Entry 8G4W (electron microscopy, 3.80 A resolution); this record covers chains I and J of the 8 polymer chains in the assembly.

Chain I:
Protein: DNA-directed RNA polymerase subunit beta
Organism: Escherichia coli
UniProt: C3SIA7 (C3SIA7_ECOLX); residues 2-1341 here = UniProt positions 2-1341
Chain sequence (1340 residues; numbered 2 to 1341; the number before each row is that of its first residue):
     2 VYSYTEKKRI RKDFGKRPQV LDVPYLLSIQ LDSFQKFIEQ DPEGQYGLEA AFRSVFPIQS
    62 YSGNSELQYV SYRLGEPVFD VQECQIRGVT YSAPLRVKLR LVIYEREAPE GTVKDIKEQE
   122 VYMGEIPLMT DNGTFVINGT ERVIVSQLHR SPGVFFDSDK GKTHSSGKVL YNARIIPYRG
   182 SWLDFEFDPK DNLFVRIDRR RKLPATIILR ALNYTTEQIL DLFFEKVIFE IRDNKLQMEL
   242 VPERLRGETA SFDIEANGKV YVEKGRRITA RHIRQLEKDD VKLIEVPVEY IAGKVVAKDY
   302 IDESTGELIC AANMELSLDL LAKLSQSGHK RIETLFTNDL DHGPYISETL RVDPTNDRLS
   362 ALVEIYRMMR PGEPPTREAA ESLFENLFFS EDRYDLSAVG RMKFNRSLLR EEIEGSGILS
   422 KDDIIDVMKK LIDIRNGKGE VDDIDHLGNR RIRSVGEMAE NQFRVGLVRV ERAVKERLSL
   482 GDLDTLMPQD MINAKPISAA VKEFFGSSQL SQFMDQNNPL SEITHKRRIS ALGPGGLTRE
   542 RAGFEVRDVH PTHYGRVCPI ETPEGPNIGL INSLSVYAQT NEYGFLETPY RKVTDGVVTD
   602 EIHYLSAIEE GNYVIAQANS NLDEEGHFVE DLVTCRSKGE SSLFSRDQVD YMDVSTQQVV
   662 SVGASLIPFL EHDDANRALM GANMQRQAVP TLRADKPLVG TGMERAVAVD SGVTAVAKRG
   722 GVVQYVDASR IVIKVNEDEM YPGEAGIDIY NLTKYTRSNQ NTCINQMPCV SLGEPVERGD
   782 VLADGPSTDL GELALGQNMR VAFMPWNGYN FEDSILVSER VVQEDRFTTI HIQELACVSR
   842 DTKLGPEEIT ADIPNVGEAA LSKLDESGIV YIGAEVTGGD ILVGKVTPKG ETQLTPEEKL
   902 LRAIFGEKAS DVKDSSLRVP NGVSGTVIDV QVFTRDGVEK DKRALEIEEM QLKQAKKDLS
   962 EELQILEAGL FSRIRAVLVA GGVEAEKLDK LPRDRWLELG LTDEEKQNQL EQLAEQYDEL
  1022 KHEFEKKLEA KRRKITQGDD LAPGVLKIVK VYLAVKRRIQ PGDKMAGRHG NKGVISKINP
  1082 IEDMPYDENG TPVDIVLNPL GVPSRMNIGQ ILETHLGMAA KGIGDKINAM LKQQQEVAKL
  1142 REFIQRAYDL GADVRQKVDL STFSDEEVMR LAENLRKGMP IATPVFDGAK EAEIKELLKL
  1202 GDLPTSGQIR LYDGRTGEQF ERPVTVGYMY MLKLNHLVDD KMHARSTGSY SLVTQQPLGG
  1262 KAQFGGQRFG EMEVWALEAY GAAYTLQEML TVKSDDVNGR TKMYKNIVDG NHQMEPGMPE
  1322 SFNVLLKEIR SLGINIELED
Not modelled in the structure: 891-914

Chain J:
Protein: DNA-directed RNA polymerase subunit beta'
Organism: Escherichia coli
UniProt: C3SIA2 (C3SIA2_ECOLX); numbering as in UniProt (aligned over 16-1373)
Chain sequence (1358 residues; row label = number of the first residue in the row):
    16 EFDAIKIALA SPDMIRSWSF GEVKKPETIN YRTFKPERDG LFCARIFGPV KDYECLCGKY
    76 KRLKHRGVIC EKCGVEVTQT KVRRERMGHI ELASPTAHIW FLKSLPSRIG LLLDMPLRDI
   136 ERVLYFESYV VIEGGMTNLE RQQILTEEQY LDALEEFGDE FDAKMGAEAI QALLKSMDLE
   196 QECEQLREEL NETNSETKRK KLTKRIKLLE AFVQSGNKPE WMILTVLPVL PPDLRPLVPL
   256 DGGRFATSDL NDLYRRVINR NNRLKRLLDL AAPDIIVRNE KRMLQEAVDA LLDNGRRGRA
   316 ITGSNKRPLK SLADMIKGKQ GRFRQNLLGK RVDYSGRSVI TVGPYLRLHQ CGLPKKMALE
   376 LFKPFIYGKL ELRGLATTIK AAKKMVEREE AVVWDILDEV IREHPVLLNR APTLHRLGIQ
   436 AFEPVLIEGK AIQLHPLVCA AYNADFDGDQ MAVHVPLTLE AQLEARALMM STNNILSPAN
   496 GEPIIVPSQD VVLGLYYMTR DCVNAKGEGM VLTGPKEAER LYRSGLASLH ARVKVRITEY
   556 EKDANGELVA KTSLKDTTVG RAILWMIVPK GLPYSIVNQA LGKKAISKML NTCYRILGLK
   616 PTVIFADQIM YTGFAYAARS GASVGIDDMV IPEKKHEIIS EAEAEVAEIQ EQFQSGLVTA
   676 GERYNKVIDI WAAANDRVSK AMMDNLQTET VINRDGQEEK QVSFNSIYMM ADSGARGSAA
   736 QIRQLAGMRG LMAKPDGSII ETPITANFRE GLNVLQYFIS THGARKGLAD TALKTANSGY
   796 LTRRLVDVAQ DLVVTEDDCG THEGIMMTPV IEGGDVKEPL RDRVLGRVTA EDVLKPGTAD
   856 ILVPRNTLLH EQWCDLLEEN SVDAVKVRSV VSCDTDFGVC AHCYGRDLAR GHIINKGEAI
   916 GVIAAQSIGE PGTQLTMRTF HIGGAASRAA AESSIQVKNK GSIKLSNVKS VVNSSGKLVI
   976 TSRNTELKLI DEFGRTKESY KVPYGAVLAK GDGEQVAGGE TVANWDPHTM PVITEVSGFV
  1036 RFTDMIDGQT ITRQTDELTG LSSLVVLDSA ERTAGGKDLR PALKIVDAQG NDVLIPGTDM
  1096 PAQYFLPGKA IVQLEDGVQI SSGDTLARIP QESGGTKDIT GGLPRVADLF EARRPKEPAI
  1156 LAEISGIVSF GKETKGKRRL VITPVDGSDP YEEMIPKWRQ LNVFEGERVE RGDVISDGPE
  1216 APHDILRLRG VHAVTRYIVN EVQDVYRLQG VKINDKHIEV IVRQMLRKAT IVNAGSSDFL
  1276 EGEQVEYSRV KIANRELEAN GKVGATYSRD LLGITKASLA TESFISAASF QETTRVLTEA
  1336 AVAGKRDELR GLKENVIVGR LIPAGTGYAY HQDRMRRR
Not modelled in the structure: 934-947, 1127-1133
Bound ions: Mg2+: D460, D462, D464 (shared with 1 residue of chain R)
Reported in the primary citation:
  - binding site for the 47-nt RNA strand: K79

Chain I / chain J interface:
Pairs across the interface (360):
  F545(I) - K781(J)
  F545(I) - A784(J)
  F545(I) - D785(J)
  F545(I) - L788(J)  hydrophobic
  F545(I) - M932(J)  hydrophobic
  R548(I) - R780(J)  hydrogen bond (backbone-side chain)
  D549(I) - K781(J)  salt bridge
  V550(I) - P750(J)
  V550(I) - H777(J)  hydrogen bond (backbone-side chain)
  V550(I) - R780(J)
  P552(I) - F773(J)  hydrophobic
  P552(I) - H777(J)
  H554(I) - F773(J)
  Y555(I) - V769(J)  hydrophobic
  Y555(I) - F773(J)
  C559(I) - R780(J)
  P560(I) - F773(J)  hydrophobic
  P560(I) - T776(J)
  P560(I) - R780(J)  hydrogen bond (backbone-side chain)
  I561(I) - Y772(J)  hydrophobic
  T563(I) - R780(J)  hydrogen bond
  I569(I) - R780(J)
  I569(I) - L783(J)
  G570(I) - R780(J)
  N573(I) - R780(J)
  Q618(I) - N768(J)
  Q618(I) - V769(J)
  Q618(I) - L770(J)
  N620(I) - N768(J)
  N620(I) - V769(J)
  R637(I) - L770(J)
  S642(I) - E756(J)
  S642(I) - T757(J)  hydrogen bond (backbone-side chain)
  S642(I) - L770(J)
  S643(I) - E756(J)  hydrogen bond
  V660(I) - V769(J)  hydrophobic
  V660(I) - F773(J)  hydrophobic
  L671(I) - Y772(J)  hydrogen bond (backbone-side chain)
  E672(I) - G766(J)
  E672(I) - L767(J)
  E672(I) - Y772(J)
  H673(I) - F763(J)  hydrogen bond (side chain-backbone)
  H673(I) - R764(J)  hydrogen bond (side chain-backbone)
  H673(I) - E765(J)  hydrogen bond (side chain-backbone)
  H673(I) - G766(J)
  D674(I) - F763(J)
  D674(I) - Y772(J)  hydrogen bond
  D675(I) - R744(J)  salt bridge
  D675(I) - F763(J)
  D675(I) - Y772(J)  hydrogen bond (backbone-side chain)
  A676(I) - Y772(J)
  A676(I) - T776(J)
  A676(I) - A779(J)  hydrophobic
  N677(I) - A779(J)
  N677(I) - L783(J)
  A679(I) - Y772(J)
  L680(I) - L783(J)  hydrophobic
  F804(I) - A637(J)
  F804(I) - S638(J)  hydrogen bond (backbone-side chain)
  M805(I) - A633(J)
  M805(I) - G636(J)
  M805(I) - A637(J)
  P806(I) - D505(J)
  P806(I) - A632(J)
  P806(I) - A633(J)
  P806(I) - A637(J)
  N808(I) - P359(J)
  N808(I) - F629(J)
  N808(I) - A633(J)
  G809(I) - V357(J)
  G809(I) - P359(J)
  G809(I) - F629(J)
  Y810(I) - V357(J)
  Y810(I) - P359(J)
  N811(I) - D505(J)
  F812(I) - V357(J)  hydrophobic
  F812(I) - P451(J)
  F812(I) - F461(J)  hydrophobic
  F812(I) - S503(J)
  F812(I) - Q504(J)  hydrogen bond (backbone-side chain)
  F812(I) - D505(J)
  F812(I) - F629(J)  hydrophobic
  E813(I) - D460(J)
  E813(I) - F461(J)
  E813(I) - S503(J)  hydrogen bond
  E813(I) - Q504(J)  hydrogen bond (backbone-side chain)
  E813(I) - R731(J)  salt bridge
  D814(I) - D460(J)
  D814(I) - F461(J)  hydrogen bond (side chain-backbone)
  D814(I) - D462(J)  hydrogen bond (side chain-backbone)
  S815(I) - V357(J)
  S815(I) - F461(J)
  R841(I) - G257(J)
  R841(I) - G258(J)
  K844(I) - T48(J)
  Q1061(I) - K445(J)
  P1062(I) - A446(J)
  G1063(I) - V354(J)
  G1063(I) - A446(J)
  K1065(I) - D462(J)
  K1065(I) - G463(J)
  K1073(I) - D462(J)
  G1074(I) - F461(J)
  V1075(I) - I355(J)
  V1075(I) - F461(J)  hydrogen bond (backbone-backbone)
  V1075(I) - G463(J)
  S1077(I) - T356(J)
  N1099(I) - Q504(J)
  N1099(I) - D505(J)  hydrogen bond
  P1100(I) - A637(J)
  P1100(I) - V639(J)  hydrophobic
  L1101(I) - Q504(J)
  L1101(I) - D505(J)
  L1101(I) - L508(J)  hydrophobic
  L1101(I) - M725(J)  hydrophobic
  L1101(I) - R731(J)
  V1103(I) - V639(J)  hydrophobic
  P1104(I) - M725(J)  hydrophobic
  P1104(I) - R731(J)
  P1104(I) - Q736(J)
  P1104(I) - L740(J)
  S1105(I) - R731(J)
  M1107(I) - Q736(J)
  M1107(I) - Q739(J)
  M1107(I) - F763(J)  hydrophobic
  I1109(I) - M644(J)  hydrophobic
  I1109(I) - L740(J)  hydrophobic
  I1109(I) - F763(J)
  I1112(I) - V639(J)  hydrophobic
  I1112(I) - G640(J)
  I1112(I) - I641(J)
  L1113(I) - I641(J)  hydrophobic
  H1116(I) - I641(J)
  F1187(I) - L767(J)
  F1187(I) - V769(J)  hydrophobic
  F1187(I) - Y772(J)  hydrophobic
  E1192(I) - I641(J)
  E1192(I) - R764(J)  salt bridge
  K1196(I) - D642(J)  salt bridge
  S1207(I) - D642(J)  hydrogen bond
  Q1209(I) - S638(J)
  E1219(I) - R538(J)  salt bridge
  E1219(I) - R634(J)  salt bridge
  Q1220(I) - R634(J)
  F1221(I) - A633(J)
  F1221(I) - R634(J)
  E1222(I) - Y512(J)
  E1222(I) - Y537(J)  hydrogen bond
  E1222(I) - R634(J)  salt bridge
  E1222(I) - S635(J)
  E1222(I) - G636(J)
  R1223(I) - Y512(J)
  R1223(I) - G636(J)
  R1223(I) - F719(J)  hydrogen bond (side chain-backbone)
  R1223(I) - N720(J)
  R1223(I) - S721(J)
  R1223(I) - M724(J)  hydrogen bond
  V1225(I) - S638(J)
  T1226(I) - S638(J)  hydrogen bond (backbone-side chain)
  T1226(I) - V639(J)  hydrogen bond (side chain-backbone)
  T1226(I) - G640(J)
  V1239(I) - S353(J)
  V1239(I) - V354(J)  hydrophobic
  V1239(I) - K445(J)
  D1240(I) - K445(J)
  K1242(I) - R352(J)
  K1242(I) - Q465(J)
  M1243(I) - R352(J)
  M1243(I) - K371(J)
  M1243(I) - M372(J)
  M1243(I) - K445(J)  hydrogen bond
  H1244(I) - G351(J)
  H1244(I) - R352(J)  hydrogen bond (backbone-backbone)
  H1244(I) - M372(J)
  A1245(I) - S350(J)
  A1245(I) - G351(J)
  A1245(I) - M372(J)  hydrophobic
  A1245(I) - E375(J)
  A1245(I) - L376(J)  hydrophobic
  R1246(I) - V347(J)
  R1246(I) - D348(J)
  R1246(I) - Y349(J)  hydrogen bond (backbone-backbone)
  R1246(I) - S350(J)  hydrogen bond (backbone-backbone)
  S1247(I) - D348(J)
  S1247(I) - Y349(J)
  S1247(I) - E375(J)
  S1247(I) - K378(J)
  S1247(I) - P379(J)
  L1253(I) - R99(J)  hydrogen bond (backbone-side chain)
  L1253(I) - L249(J)
  L1253(I) - P251(J)  hydrophobic
  T1255(I) - R99(J)  hydrogen bond
  Q1256(I) - K345(J)
  Q1256(I) - R346(J)  hydrogen bond (side chain-backbone)
  Q1257(I) - D348(J)  hydrogen bond
  P1258(I) - R346(J)
  P1258(I) - V347(J)
  P1258(I) - D348(J)
  G1260(I) - R346(J)
  G1267(I) - R346(J)  hydrogen bond (backbone-side chain)
  G1267(I) - V347(J)
  Q1268(I) - R346(J)
  Q1268(I) - V347(J)  hydrogen bond (backbone-backbone)
  Q1268(I) - S350(J)
  Q1268(I) - G351(J)
  Q1268(I) - R352(J)
  R1269(I) - R339(J)  hydrogen bond (side chain-backbone)
  R1269(I) - Q340(J)  hydrogen bond (side chain-backbone)
  R1269(I) - G344(J)
  R1269(I) - R346(J)
  F1270(I) - G344(J)
  F1270(I) - K345(J)  hydrogen bond (backbone-backbone)
  F1270(I) - R346(J)
  F1270(I) - V347(J)  hydrophobic
  G1271(I) - G344(J)
  E1272(I) - R339(J)
  E1272(I) - L343(J)
  M1273(I) - T428(J)
  M1273(I) - L429(J)  hydrophobic
  M1273(I) - Q921(J)
  E1274(I) - N424(J)
  E1274(I) - A426(J)
  E1274(I) - T428(J)
  V1275(I) - L343(J)
  V1275(I) - V1351(J)  hydrophobic
  W1276(I) - R798(J)
  W1276(I) - V801(J)  hydrophobic
  W1276(I) - V917(J)
  W1276(I) - Q921(J)
  W1276(I) - K1348(J)
  A1277(I) - T428(J)
  A1277(I) - R431(J)
  A1277(I) - I434(J)  hydrophobic
  A1277(I) - Q921(J)
  L1278(I) - I434(J)  hydrophobic
  L1278(I) - M484(J)  hydrophobic
  E1279(I) - A914(J)
  E1279(I) - V917(J)
  E1279(I) - L1347(J)
  A1280(I) - R431(J)
  A1280(I) - A914(J)
  A1280(I) - V917(J)
  A1280(I) - I918(J)
  A1280(I) - Q921(J)
  Y1281(I) - R431(J)  hydrogen bond (side chain-backbone)
  Y1281(I) - L432(J)
  Y1281(I) - I434(J)
  Y1281(I) - Q435(J)
  Y1281(I) - M484(J)  hydrophobic
  Y1281(I) - N489(J)  hydrogen bond
  G1282(I) - E479(J)
  G1282(I) - L483(J)
  G1282(I) - G1360(J)
  G1282(I) - T1361(J)  hydrogen bond (backbone-side chain)
  A1283(I) - E479(J)
  A1283(I) - M484(J)  hydrophobic
  A1283(I) - I1357(J)
  A1284(I) - E479(J)  hydrogen bond (backbone-side chain)
  A1284(I) - I1357(J)  hydrophobic
  A1284(I) - T1361(J)  hydrogen bond (backbone-side chain)
  A1284(I) - G1362(J)
  Y1285(I) - E475(J)
  Y1285(I) - E479(J)  hydrogen bond (backbone-side chain)
  Y1285(I) - T1361(J)
  T1286(I) - A476(J)
  T1286(I) - E479(J)  hydrogen bond (backbone-side chain)
  L1287(I) - V1351(J)  hydrophobic
  L1287(I) - I1357(J)  hydrophobic
  Q1288(I) - G1354(J)
  Q1288(I) - L1356(J)
  E1289(I) - P471(J)
  E1289(I) - L472(J)  hydrogen bond (side chain-backbone)
  E1289(I) - T473(J)  hydrogen bond (side chain-backbone)
  E1289(I) - A476(J)
  M1290(I) - V347(J)
  M1290(I) - H469(J)
  L1291(I) - K345(J)
  L1291(I) - V1351(J)
  T1292(I) - G1354(J)
  K1294(I) - V347(J)
  K1294(I) - D348(J)  hydrogen bond (backbone-backbone)
  K1294(I) - Y349(J)
  K1294(I) - V470(J)  hydrogen bond (side chain-backbone)
  K1294(I) - L472(J)
  S1295(I) - K345(J)
  S1295(I) - R346(J)  hydrogen bond (side chain-backbone)
  S1295(I) - V347(J)
  D1296(I) - K345(J)
  M1304(I) - L472(J)  hydrophobic
  M1304(I) - T473(J)
  Y1305(I) - P379(J)  hydrophobic
  Y1305(I) - Y382(J)
  I1308(I) - P379(J)
  I1308(I) - F380(J)  hydrophobic
  I1308(I) - G383(J)
  V1309(I) - G383(J)
  H1313(I) - F380(J)
  H1313(I) - H419(J)
  H1313(I) - L472(J)
  H1313(I) - T473(J)
  H1313(I) - L474(J)
  M1315(I) - T473(J)
  P1320(I) - V1353(J)
  E1321(I) - R99(J)  salt bridge
  S1322(I) - N341(J)
  S1322(I) - L342(J)
  F1323(I) - L342(J)
  F1323(I) - I1352(J)  hydrophobic
  V1325(I) - L249(J)  hydrophobic
  V1325(I) - R337(J)
  L1326(I) - I331(J)  hydrophobic
  L1326(I) - L342(J)  hydrophobic
  K1328(I) - R99(J)  hydrogen bond (side chain-backbone)
  K1328(I) - E100(J)  hydrogen bond (side chain-backbone)
  K1328(I) - M102(J)
  K1328(I) - L245(J)
  K1328(I) - L249(J)
  E1329(I) - L245(J)
  E1329(I) - L327(J)
  E1329(I) - M330(J)
  E1329(I) - I331(J)
  E1329(I) - R337(J)  salt bridge
  I1330(I) - I331(J)  hydrophobic
  R1331(I) - W33(J)
  R1331(I) - M102(J)
  R1331(I) - P243(J)
  S1332(I) - M102(J)
  S1332(I) - P243(J)
  S1332(I) - L245(J)
  S1332(I) - L327(J)
  L1333(I) - H113(J)  hydrogen bond (backbone-side chain)
  L1333(I) - W115(J)  hydrophobic
  L1333(I) - L307(J)
  G1334(I) - L24(J)
  G1334(I) - A25(J)  hydrogen bond (backbone-backbone)
  I1335(I) - I22(J)  hydrophobic
  I1335(I) - A23(J)
  I1335(I) - H113(J)
  I1335(I) - F116(J)  hydrophobic
  I1335(I) - A1336(J)  hydrophobic
  N1336(I) - K21(J)
  N1336(I) - I22(J)
  N1336(I) - A23(J)  hydrogen bond (backbone-backbone)
  N1336(I) - A25(J)
  N1336(I) - W33(J)
  I1337(I) - I20(J)  hydrophobic
  I1337(I) - K21(J)
  I1337(I) - I22(J)  hydrophobic
  I1337(I) - F1319(J)  hydrophobic
  E1338(I) - I20(J)
  E1338(I) - K21(J)  hydrogen bond (backbone-backbone)
  L1339(I) - F17(J)  hydrophobic
  L1339(I) - A19(J)
  L1339(I) - I20(J)  hydrophobic
  E1340(I) - D18(J)
  E1340(I) - A19(J)  hydrogen bond (backbone-backbone)
  E1340(I) - R1341(J)
  D1341(I) - E16(J)
  D1341(I) - F17(J)
  D1341(I) - D18(J)
Interface residues without a listed pair, chain I (162 interface residues in all): H551, G566, A619, T635, C636, T657, W807, I1076, T1206, T1217, P1224, T1248, V1254, L1259, G1261, V1293, V1298, D1310, M1319, L1327
Interface residues without a listed pair, chain J (191 interface residues in all): M29, K96, R101, L239, L242, V244, P246, D248, Y269, F338, L387, I394, L422, H430, C454, A459, A467, Q477, D643, A730, G732, I737, I774, S775, A787, T797, D802, E913, L1332, R1355, A1359

Overview:
162 residues of chain I face 191 of chain J across their interface; the contacts include 58 hydrogen bonds and
10 salt bridges. Polar contacts include D549(I)-K781(J), D675(I)-R744(J) and E813(I)-R731(J). D460(J), D462(J)
and D464(J) coordinate Mg2+. The paper reports a binding site for the 47-nt RNA strand at K79(J).
Chain I is DNA-directed RNA polymerase subunit beta and chain J is DNA-directed RNA polymerase subunit beta',
both from Escherichia coli; the structure, Cryo-EM consensus structure of Escherichia coli que-PEC (paused
elongation complex) RNA Polymerase plus preQ1 ligand, was determined by electron microscopy together with
8F3C, 8G00, 8G1S, 8G2W, 8G7E and 8G8Z from the same study.
